Entry 8XY6 (electron microscopy, 3.00 A resolution); this record covers chains A and B of the 9 polymer chains in the assembly.

Chain A:
Name: DNA-directed RNA polymerase subunit
Organism: African swine fever virus
Notes: EC 2.7.7.6
UniProt: A0A3S7XUW7 (A0A3S7XUW7_ASF); numbering as in UniProt (aligned over 1-1441)
Amino-acid sequence (1441 residues; row label = number of the first residue in the row):
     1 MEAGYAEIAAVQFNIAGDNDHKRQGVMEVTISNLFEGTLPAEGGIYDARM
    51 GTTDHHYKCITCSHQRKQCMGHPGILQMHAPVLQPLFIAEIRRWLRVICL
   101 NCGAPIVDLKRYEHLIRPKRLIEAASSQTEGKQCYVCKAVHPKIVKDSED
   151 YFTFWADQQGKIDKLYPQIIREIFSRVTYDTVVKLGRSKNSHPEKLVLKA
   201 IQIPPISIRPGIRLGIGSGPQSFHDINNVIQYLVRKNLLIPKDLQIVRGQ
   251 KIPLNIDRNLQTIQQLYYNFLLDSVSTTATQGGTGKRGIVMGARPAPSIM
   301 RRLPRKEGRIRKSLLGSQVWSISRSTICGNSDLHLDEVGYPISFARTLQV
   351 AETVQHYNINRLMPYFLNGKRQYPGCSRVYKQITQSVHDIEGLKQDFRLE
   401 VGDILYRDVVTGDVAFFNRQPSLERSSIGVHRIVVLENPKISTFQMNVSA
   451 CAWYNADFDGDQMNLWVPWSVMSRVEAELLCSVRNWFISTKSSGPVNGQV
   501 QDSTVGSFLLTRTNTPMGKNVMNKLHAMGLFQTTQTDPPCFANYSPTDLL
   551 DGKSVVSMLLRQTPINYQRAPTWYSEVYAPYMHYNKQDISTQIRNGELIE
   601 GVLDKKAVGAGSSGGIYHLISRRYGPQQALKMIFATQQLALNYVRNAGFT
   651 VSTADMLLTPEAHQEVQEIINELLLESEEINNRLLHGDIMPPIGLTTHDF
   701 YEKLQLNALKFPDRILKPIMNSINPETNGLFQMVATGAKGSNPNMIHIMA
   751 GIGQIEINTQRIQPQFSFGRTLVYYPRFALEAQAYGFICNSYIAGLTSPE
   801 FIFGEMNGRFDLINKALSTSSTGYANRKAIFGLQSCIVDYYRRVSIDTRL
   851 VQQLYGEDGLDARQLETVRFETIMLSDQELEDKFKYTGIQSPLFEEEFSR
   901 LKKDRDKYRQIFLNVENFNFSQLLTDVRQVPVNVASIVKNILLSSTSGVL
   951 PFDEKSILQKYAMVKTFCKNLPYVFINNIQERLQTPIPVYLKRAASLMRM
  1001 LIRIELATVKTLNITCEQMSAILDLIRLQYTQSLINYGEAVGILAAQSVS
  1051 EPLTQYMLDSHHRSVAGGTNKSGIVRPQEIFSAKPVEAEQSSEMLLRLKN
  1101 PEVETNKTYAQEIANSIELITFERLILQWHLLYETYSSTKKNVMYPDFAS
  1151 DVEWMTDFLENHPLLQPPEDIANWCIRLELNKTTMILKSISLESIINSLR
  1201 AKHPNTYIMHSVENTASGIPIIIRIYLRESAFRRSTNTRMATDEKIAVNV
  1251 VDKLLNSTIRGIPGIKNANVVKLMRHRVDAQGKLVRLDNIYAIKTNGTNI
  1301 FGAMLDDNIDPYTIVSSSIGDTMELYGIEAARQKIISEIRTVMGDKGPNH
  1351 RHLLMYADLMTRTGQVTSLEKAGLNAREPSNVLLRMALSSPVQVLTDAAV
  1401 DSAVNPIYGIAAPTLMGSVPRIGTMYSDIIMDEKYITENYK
Disordered / not traced: 213-224, 281-294, 1235-1239
Ion coordination: Zn2+ site 1: C59, C62, C69, H72; Zn2+ site 2: C99, C102, C134, C137; Mg2+: D457, D459, D461

Chain B:
Name: DNA-directed RNA polymerase subunit beta
Organism: African swine fever virus
Notes: EC 2.7.7.6
UniProt: A0A2X0RU95 (A0A2X0RU95_ASF); residue numbers follow UniProt; this construct covers 8-1242
Amino-acid sequence (1235 residues; numbered 8 to 1242; the number before each row is that of its first residue):
     8 ITYGPIETVDNEELTEADMLSFISAAVNSTGLIGYNIKSFDDLMDNGIPQ
    58 IVKQMFNVDITYKDQRDHTEIDKLRESVQIQFNFTDVNIERPQHRNYSQG
   108 NKINLLPNKARLCGLSYSGPVNLAAEVILTAHYSNGRQEVKRASIPPFQV
   158 STFPIMRGSNRCHTHHLSKTAKKEIGEDPNEPGGYFIARGGEWVVDLLEN
   208 IRFNTLHIHYHTMQQGNNEIIRGEFISQPGGAFENSSQIIIRYMTTGAIT
   258 IEINSTKFSKLRIPWYLIFRMFGMTGDDSIIEQVVFDLESNSLVNTFMIE
   308 ILEKSIHVLDPIFQPVQHELNREKIIQFLSEKVSKFVSNPSAYKSDENAV
   358 QYLNERQLTILDKILLPHMGQTADTRVRKLRFLGLLIHKILLVIMNVFPP
   408 TDRDSYRTKRVHGSGVSLAKAFKAIFNTSVIAPIINGFKELLKQTAFEEL
   458 TQRNIIEAFSAALSKNTASDLNRSMEQSIISGNKTIMVRQRPIVNRVSTQ
   508 SLERKNLLNTISALRTVNTHNTTNASKQTERADMMRRVHASYPGYICVAQ
   558 SADTGEKVGMSKQLAITANVCTAGEVLSLKQRLLSDPAIQQLADVSNKDI
   608 VRKGLARVFINGEWIGCCTNAFELAQRYRMLRREGKVVHPHTTIYWDSMV
   658 DEVEFWLDVGRLTRPLLIVDNNIEKYNQACYKAAEARKKGDKDWEKHKIP
   708 FIQNTRFTPQMAKDILAGTLTLEDLVAQGICEFITPEEAENCLVAFSIIE
   758 LRKHKHDVTRRFTHVDVPQAILGLAALVSPYANCTQPARVTYETNQGRQT
   808 GGWYCFSWPYRVDMNRFFQFYNEMPLVKTIAHNYVIPNGLNTIVAYMIYG
   858 GYNQEDSVIVSQSFIDRGGFAGTFYREEKVELESDIESFGKPDPLITKNL
   908 KPGANYEKLVDGFVPVGTVVKKGDIIIGKVAKIRGEKDELNKYIDRSVMY
   958 GFDEPAVVDAVMRPHGPNDEIFGLMRLRYERNLNIGDKMSSRSGNKGIAA
  1008 LALPTSDMPFTEDGLQPDLIVNPHSHPSRMTNGQMIETTVGLANALQGVV
  1058 TDGTAFLPINVQLLSERLAQEGLRFNGCQKMFNGQTGEYFDAAIFIGPTY
  1108 HQRLQKFVLDDRYAVASYGPTDALTGQPLDGKRSHGGLRLGEMEHWVLTA
  1158 QGAMQTIIEKSHDDSDGCISYICRNCGEPAIYNASHPIYKCMNCDVQADI
  1208 GMVDSRRSSIVFQHEMRAANVNITSVLSPRVFQPA
Disordered / not traced: 72-78, 220-224, 473-476, 494-500, 529-531, 941-949
Ion coordination: Zn2+: C1180, C1183, C1198, C1201

Chain A / chain B interface:
Residue-residue contacts (395):
  M1(A) with Y1189(B), hydrogen bond (backbone-side chain); Y1196(B), hydrophobic
  E2(A) with Y1196(B); I1207(B)
  A3(A) with Y1178(B), hydrophobic; Y1189(B), hydrophobic; I1207(B); M1209(B)
  G4(A) with I1207(B); G1208(B); M1209(B), hydrogen bond (backbone-backbone)
  Y5(A) with M1209(B)
  A6(A) with R1181(B); M1209(B), hydrogen bond (backbone-backbone); V1210(B); L1234(B), hydrophobic
  E7(A) with L1234(B); S1235(B), hydrogen bond (backbone-backbone)
  I8(A) with I1179(B), hydrophobic; V1210(B), hydrophobic; S1232(B); L1234(B), hydrophobic
  A9(A) with L1234(B); S1235(B)
  A10(A) with S1232(B); V1233(B), hydrogen bond (backbone-backbone)
  V11(A) with I1230(B), hydrophobic; T1231(B)
  Q12(A) with N1229(B); I1230(B); T1231(B), hydrogen bond (backbone-backbone)
  F13(A) with V1228(B), hydrophobic; N1229(B); I1230(B), hydrophobic
  N14(A) with N1227(B); V1228(B); N1229(B), hydrogen bond (backbone-backbone); T1231(B)
  I15(A) with N1227(B)
  A16(A) with N1227(B), hydrogen bond (backbone-backbone)
  H21(A) with N1227(B), hydrogen bond
  R23(A) with M1199(B); N1200(B), hydrogen bond
  Q24(A) with E1185(B), hydrogen bond
  T61(A) with I1188(B); I1195(B)
  C62(A) with I1188(B), hydrophobic; N1190(B), hydrogen bond (backbone-side chain); I1195(B)
  S63(A) with N1190(B), hydrogen bond (backbone-side chain); H1193(B), hydrogen bond; I1195(B)
  H64(A) with Y1189(B), hydrogen bond (side chain-backbone); N1190(B), hydrogen bond
  R66(A) with R1214(B)
  K67(A) with R1214(B), hydrogen bond (backbone-side chain)
  C69(A) with R1214(B), hydrogen bond (backbone-side chain)
  M70(A) with C1175(B), hydrophobic; R1214(B); I1217(B), hydrophobic; H1221(B), hydrogen bond (backbone-side chain)
  G71(A) with H1221(B)
  Q84(A) with N1227(B)
  L86(A) with A1226(B); V1228(B), hydrophobic
  F87(A) with N1227(B)
  L198(A) with N1227(B)
  Q202(A) with R1224(B), hydrogen bond (side chain-backbone); A1225(B)
  P204(A) with A1225(B), hydrophobic
  S207(A) with L1131(B)
  I208(A) with L1131(B); V1218(B), hydrophobic; H1221(B); E1222(B)
  P210(A) with L1131(B)
  Y267(A) with N1227(B), hydrogen bond
  L271(A) with A1225(B); N1227(B)
  I299(A) with E1222(B)
  M300(A) with A1226(B), hydrophobic
  R302(A) with E1222(B), salt bridge
  L303(A) with F1219(B), hydrophobic; M1223(B), hydrophobic
  R309(A) with L1131(B); T1132(B); E1222(B), salt bridge
  R311(A) with R1146(B), hydrogen bond (backbone-side chain); E1149(B), salt bridge
  K312(A) with R1146(B), hydrogen bond (backbone-side chain)
  S313(A) with T1132(B); Q1134(B), hydrogen bond (backbone-side chain); R1213(B), hydrogen bond (backbone-side chain); S1215(B)
  L314(A) with R1213(B), hydrogen bond (backbone-side chain); S1215(B); S1216(B); F1219(B), hydrophobic
  L315(A) with G1148(B); E1149(B); H1152(B), hydrogen bond (backbone-side chain)
  G316(A) with R1146(B); L1147(B); R1213(B)
  S317(A) with Q1134(B); R1146(B); L1147(B), hydrogen bond (backbone-backbone); H1152(B); S1168(B); R1213(B)
  Q318(A) with Q1134(B), hydrogen bond (backbone-side chain); P1135(B); L1136(B); D1137(B), hydrogen bond; G1144(B); L1145(B), hydrogen bond (side chain-backbone); R1146(B); S1172(B)
  V319(A) with G1144(B); L1145(B), hydrogen bond (backbone-backbone); K1167(B)
  W320(A) with V1122(B), hydrophobic; A1123(B); S1124(B); G1126(B); P1127(B); T1128(B); P1135(B); G1143(B); G1144(B); K1167(B), hydrogen bond (backbone-side chain); D1171(B), hydrogen bond (backbone-backbone)
  S321(A) with V1122(B), hydrogen bond (backbone-backbone); A1123(B), hydrogen bond (backbone-backbone); K1167(B), hydrogen bond (backbone-side chain); D1171(B), hydrogen bond
  I322(A) with A1121(B); V1122(B), hydrogen bond (backbone-backbone); G1144(B); L1145(B), hydrophobic
  S323(A) with Y1120(B); A1121(B)
  R324(A) with D1118(B), hydrogen bond (side chain-backbone); R1119(B); Y1120(B), hydrogen bond (backbone-backbone); L1145(B)
  S325(A) with R1119(B)
  T326(A) with I1005(B)
  C328(A) with A1007(B), hydrophobic
  N330(A) with Y859(B)
  S331(A) with G857(B), hydrogen bond (side chain-backbone); G858(B), hydrogen bond (side chain-backbone); Y859(B); Q861(B), hydrogen bond
  D332(A) with Y859(B), hydrogen bond
  F344(A) with R1119(B); Y1120(B); A1121(B), hydrophobic
  T347(A) with A1121(B); A1123(B)
  R378(A) with Y1125(B)
  F416(A) with T1163(B)
  N418(A) with E1151(B)
  Q420(A) with E1151(B)
  P421(A) with M1150(B), hydrophobic
  S422(A) with M1150(B); E1151(B), hydrogen bond; V1154(B)
  E424(A) with V1154(B)
  R425(A) with V1154(B); A1157(B), hydrogen bond (side chain-backbone); Q1158(B), hydrogen bond (backbone-side chain)
  I428(A) with E1151(B); V1154(B), hydrophobic; Q1158(B), hydrogen bond (backbone-side chain)
  K440(A) with Q869(B)
  I441(A) with I992(B), hydrophobic
  S442(A) with V1115(B); R1119(B), hydrogen bond
  T443(A) with I992(B); G993(B)
  V448(A) with Q861(B); E862(B)
  F458(A) with Q861(B); E862(B), hydrogen bond (backbone-backbone); D863(B); S864(B); I1005(B), hydrogen bond (backbone-backbone)
  D459(A) with D863(B); K995(B); K1003(B); I1005(B)
  G460(A) with I1005(B)
  Q462(A) with D1118(B)
  W466(A) with L1147(B), hydrophobic; K1167(B)
  P468(A) with E1166(B)
  W469(A) with E1166(B), hydrogen bond (backbone-side chain); D1170(B); D1171(B)
  S470(A) with E1166(B), hydrogen bond (backbone-side chain)
  M472(A) with Q1162(B), hydrogen bond (backbone-side chain)
  S473(A) with T1163(B), hydrogen bond; E1166(B)
  E476(A) with A1160(B); M1161(B); Q1162(B); T1163(B), hydrogen bond
  L480(A) with Q1158(B); G1159(B)
  C481(A) with Q1158(B), hydrogen bond
  W486(A) with Q1158(B)
  V500(A) with Q861(B)
  Q501(A) with E862(B), hydrogen bond; H1031(B), hydrogen bond (backbone-side chain)
  D502(A) with I855(B); G858(B); N860(B); Q861(B); N1029(B), hydrogen bond; H1031(B)
  S503(A) with Q861(B)
  V505(A) with I855(B), hydrophobic; H1031(B)
  H526(A) with E1095(B), salt bridge
  L641(A) with G857(B); G858(B)
  V644(A) with I855(B), hydrophobic
  R645(A) with G857(B); N1090(B); Q1092(B); F1097(B)
  N646(A) with E1095(B), hydrogen bond; Y1096(B); D1098(B)
  A647(A) with D1098(B), hydrogen bond (backbone-backbone); A1099(B), hydrogen bond (backbone-backbone)
  G648(A) with F1097(B); A1099(B)
  F649(A) with Y853(B); M854(B); I855(B), hydrogen bond (backbone-backbone); P1030(B), hydrophobic; I1101(B)
  T650(A) with Y853(B), hydrogen bond (side chain-backbone); A1100(B); I1101(B); F1102(B), hydrogen bond (side chain-backbone)
  V651(A) with Y853(B); P1030(B), hydrophobic; M1042(B); F1102(B)
  S652(A) with M1042(B); N1083(B); G1084(B); C1085(B); F1102(B)
  T653(A) with M1042(B), hydrogen bond (side chain-backbone); I1043(B); T1046(B); V1068(B); F1102(B)
  A654(A) with N1083(B)
  M656(A) with H1033(B); N1039(B)
  L657(A) with V1068(B), hydrophobic; Q1069(B); F1082(B), hydrophobic
  L730(A) with P1034(B), hydrophobic
  M733(A) with P1030(B); H1031(B); P1034(B), hydrophobic
  A738(A) with H1031(B)
  K739(A) with H1031(B); P1034(B); S1035(B)
  N744(A) with P1034(B); S1035(B); M1037(B)
  H747(A) with M1037(B)
  I748(A) with H1033(B); M1037(B), hydrophobic; N1039(B)
  I757(A) with R544(B)
  N758(A) with R544(B)
  Q765(A) with D409(B); H546(B)
  F766(A) with A547(B); A746(B); E747(B)
  R770(A) with E747(B); C749(B), hydrogen bond (side chain-backbone); L750(B)
  T771(A) with A547(B)
  L772(A) with A547(B); P550(B), hydrophobic
  V773(A) with A746(B); C749(B); L750(B); V751(B), hydrogen bond (backbone-backbone)
  Y774(A) with V751(B); F753(B), hydrophobic; D773(B), hydrogen bond; I778(B)
  Y775(A) with L750(B)
  P776(A) with L750(B); R767(B)
  E781(A) with R767(B)
  Y792(A) with C791(B); Q793(B); P794(B); M1037(B), hydrophobic; N1039(B)
  I793(A) with N1039(B); I1043(B), hydrophobic; V1068(B)
  A794(A) with I1066(B)
  G795(A) with N790(B); C791(B)
  L796(A) with N790(B), hydrogen bond (backbone-backbone); F1063(B)
  T797(A) with F753(B); F1063(B)
  S798(A) with P775(B); I778(B); F1063(B)
  P799(A) with F753(B)
  F801(A) with L779(B), hydrophobic; A789(B); F1063(B), hydrophobic
  I802(A) with P550(B), hydrophobic; I778(B), hydrophobic
  G804(A) with P794(B)
  E805(A) with V545(B); V555(B); A556(B); P794(B); T798(B), hydrogen bond
  M806(A) with V545(B); A547(B), hydrophobic
  R809(A) with R543(B), hydrogen bond (side chain-backbone); V545(B); V555(B), hydrogen bond (side chain-backbone); Q557(B); S558(B); G566(B)
  F810(A) with D540(B); R544(B)
  L812(A) with D560(B); Y799(B), hydrophobic
  I813(A) with D540(B); R543(B); R544(B)
  K815(A) with Y799(B)
  A816(A) with G562(B)
  N826(A) with W1153(B)
  R827(A) with E1149(B), salt bridge; W1153(B)
  I830(A) with W1153(B)
  F831(A) with E1149(B); W1153(B), hydrophobic
  A1040(A) with T1156(B)
  I1043(A) with W1153(B); T1156(B); A1157(B), hydrophobic
  L1044(A) with A1157(B)
  Q1047(A) with W1153(B); V1154(B); A1157(B)
  M1386(A) with F1219(B), hydrophobic
  L1395(A) with M1223(B), hydrophobic
  A1399(A) with V1228(B), hydrophobic
  I1410(A) with T1156(B)
  L1415(A) with S1216(B), hydrogen bond (backbone-side chain)
  M1416(A) with S1212(B), hydrogen bond (backbone-side chain); S1216(B), hydrogen bond (backbone-side chain); Q1220(B)
  G1417(A) with H1169(B), hydrogen bond (backbone-side chain); D1211(B); S1212(B); R1213(B); S1216(B), hydrogen bond (backbone-side chain)
  S1418(A) with H1169(B); D1211(B), hydrogen bond (side chain-backbone)
  V1419(A) with M1161(B), hydrophobic; I1164(B), hydrophobic; I1165(B), hydrophobic
  I1422(A) with T1156(B); M1161(B), hydrophobic
  T1424(A) with G1159(B), hydrogen bond (side chain-backbone); A1160(B), hydrogen bond (side chain-backbone); M1161(B); Q1162(B)
  M1425(A) with Q1162(B); I1165(B), hydrophobic
Other interface residues (no listed pair), chain A (198 interface residues in all): G25, V26, H72, P85, P205, R209, I310, I327, G329, L348, L423, S427, Q445, A456, D457, N464, L658, G740, F768, R777, A779, G808, S821, L1383, P1420, G1423
Other interface residues (no listed pair), chain B (188 interface residues in all): Q535, S548, C554, V565, S655, M656, R671, A752, T792, A795, V797, Y856, D873, N991, G1004, S1072, L1116, A1130, L1155

Overview:
198 residues of chain A face 188 of chain B across their interface; the contacts include 83 hydrogen bonds and
5 salt bridges. Polar pairs include R302(A)-E1222(B), R309(A)-E1222(B) and R311(A)-E1149(B). C59(A), C62(A),
C69(A) and H72(A) form the Zn2+ site 1.
Chain A is DNA-directed RNA polymerase subunit and chain B is DNA-directed RNA polymerase subunit beta, both
from African swine fever virus; the structure, ASFV RNAP M1249L C-tail occupied complex3 (MCOC3), was
determined by electron microscopy together with 8Y0E, 8XX4, 8XX5, 8XXP and 8XXT from the same study.
